8DVF - chains C and M of the 9 polymer chains in the assembly; structure by electron microscopy, 3.30 A resolution.

[Chain C]
Molecule: DnaB-like replicative helicase
From: Escherichia phage T4
Notes: EC 3.6.4.-
UniProt: P04530 (HELIC_BPT4); residues 1-432 here = UniProt positions 1-432
Sequence (475 residues; row label = number of the first residue in the row):
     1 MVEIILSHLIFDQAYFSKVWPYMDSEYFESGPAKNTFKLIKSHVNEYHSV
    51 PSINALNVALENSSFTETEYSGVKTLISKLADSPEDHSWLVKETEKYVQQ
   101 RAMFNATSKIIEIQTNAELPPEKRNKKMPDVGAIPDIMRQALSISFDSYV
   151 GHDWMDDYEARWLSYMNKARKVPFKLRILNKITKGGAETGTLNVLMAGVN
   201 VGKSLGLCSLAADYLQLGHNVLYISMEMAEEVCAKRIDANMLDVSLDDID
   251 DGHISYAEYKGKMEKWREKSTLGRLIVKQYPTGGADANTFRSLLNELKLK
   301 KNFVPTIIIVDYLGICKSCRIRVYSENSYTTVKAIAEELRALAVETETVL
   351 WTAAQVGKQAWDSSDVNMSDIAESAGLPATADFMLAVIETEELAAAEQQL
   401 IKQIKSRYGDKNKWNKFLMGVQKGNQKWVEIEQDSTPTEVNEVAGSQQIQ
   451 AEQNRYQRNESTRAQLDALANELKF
Unresolved in the structure: 433-475
Construct notes: expression tag (433-475)
Metal / ion sites: Mg2+: Ser204, Glu227 (together with ATP-gamma-S)
Ligand contacts:
  - ATP-gamma-S (AGS; phosphothiophosphoric acid-adenylate ester), molecule 1: Val199, Asn200, Val201, Gly202, Lys203, Ser204, Leu205, Glu227, Met228, Arg236, Leu246, Gln355, Lys423, Gln426
  - ATP-gamma-S (AGS), molecule 2: Pro378, Ala379, Lys405, Ser406, Arg407, Tyr408, Gly409, Asp410, Lys411
Swiss-Prot annotation at these positions:
  - binding site (ATP): Ala197 to Ser204
  - mutagenesis: Leu192 (L192Q: Partially suppresses phage growth inhibition by extra copies of bacterial AbpA-AbpB), Asp213 (D213Y: Partially suppresses phage growth inhibition by extra copies of bacterial AbpA-AbpB)

[Chain M]
Molecule: 12-nt DNA strand
Sequence (12 nucleotides; numbered 6 to 17; the number before each row is that of its first residue):
     6 TTTTTTTTTTTT

[Chain C / chain M interface]
Contacting residue pairs (10; chain C residue first):
  Asn327(C) with DT11(M), base contact; DT12(M), base contact
  Tyr329(C) with DT12(M), phosphate contact; DT13(M), phosphate contact
  Lys358(C) with DT15(M), phosphate contact
  Ala372(C) with DT14(M), phosphate contact
  Glu373(C) with DT13(M), phosphate contact; DT14(M), hydrogen bond to the phosphate
  Ser374(C) with DT13(M), phosphate contact
  Ala375(C) with DT13(M), hydrogen bond to the phosphate

[Overview]
The interface between chain C and chain M involves 7 residues on one side and 5 on the other, with 2 hydrogen
bonds. Among the polar pairs are Glu373(C)-DT14(M) and Ala375(C)-DT13(M). Chain C binds ATP-gamma-S.
Here chain C is DnaB-like replicative helicase (Escherichia phage T4) and chain M is a 12-nt DNA strand. Entry
8DVF (T4 Bacteriophage primosome with single strand DNA, state 1) was determined by electron microscopy,
deposited together with 8DTP, 8DUE, 8DVI, 8DW6, 8DWJ, 8G0Z and 8GAO.
